9RGB - chains D and I of the 9 polymer chains in the assembly; structure by electron microscopy, 3.20 A resolution.

== Chain D ==
Protein: Siderophore exporter MmpL5, Green fluorescent protein
From: Mycobacterium tuberculosis
UniProt: chimeric construct of P9WJV1, P42212: residues 1-493 from P9WJV1 (MMPL5_MYCTU) positions 1-493 (same numbers); residues 688-964 from P9WJV1 (MMPL5_MYCTU) positions 688-964 (same numbers); residues 976-1212 from P42212 positions 2-238 (UniProt number = residue number - 974)
Amino-acid sequence (1028 residues; row label = number of the first residue in the row; note: 194 numbers in that range are skipped by the numbering (no residue carries them; nothing is unmodelled there)):
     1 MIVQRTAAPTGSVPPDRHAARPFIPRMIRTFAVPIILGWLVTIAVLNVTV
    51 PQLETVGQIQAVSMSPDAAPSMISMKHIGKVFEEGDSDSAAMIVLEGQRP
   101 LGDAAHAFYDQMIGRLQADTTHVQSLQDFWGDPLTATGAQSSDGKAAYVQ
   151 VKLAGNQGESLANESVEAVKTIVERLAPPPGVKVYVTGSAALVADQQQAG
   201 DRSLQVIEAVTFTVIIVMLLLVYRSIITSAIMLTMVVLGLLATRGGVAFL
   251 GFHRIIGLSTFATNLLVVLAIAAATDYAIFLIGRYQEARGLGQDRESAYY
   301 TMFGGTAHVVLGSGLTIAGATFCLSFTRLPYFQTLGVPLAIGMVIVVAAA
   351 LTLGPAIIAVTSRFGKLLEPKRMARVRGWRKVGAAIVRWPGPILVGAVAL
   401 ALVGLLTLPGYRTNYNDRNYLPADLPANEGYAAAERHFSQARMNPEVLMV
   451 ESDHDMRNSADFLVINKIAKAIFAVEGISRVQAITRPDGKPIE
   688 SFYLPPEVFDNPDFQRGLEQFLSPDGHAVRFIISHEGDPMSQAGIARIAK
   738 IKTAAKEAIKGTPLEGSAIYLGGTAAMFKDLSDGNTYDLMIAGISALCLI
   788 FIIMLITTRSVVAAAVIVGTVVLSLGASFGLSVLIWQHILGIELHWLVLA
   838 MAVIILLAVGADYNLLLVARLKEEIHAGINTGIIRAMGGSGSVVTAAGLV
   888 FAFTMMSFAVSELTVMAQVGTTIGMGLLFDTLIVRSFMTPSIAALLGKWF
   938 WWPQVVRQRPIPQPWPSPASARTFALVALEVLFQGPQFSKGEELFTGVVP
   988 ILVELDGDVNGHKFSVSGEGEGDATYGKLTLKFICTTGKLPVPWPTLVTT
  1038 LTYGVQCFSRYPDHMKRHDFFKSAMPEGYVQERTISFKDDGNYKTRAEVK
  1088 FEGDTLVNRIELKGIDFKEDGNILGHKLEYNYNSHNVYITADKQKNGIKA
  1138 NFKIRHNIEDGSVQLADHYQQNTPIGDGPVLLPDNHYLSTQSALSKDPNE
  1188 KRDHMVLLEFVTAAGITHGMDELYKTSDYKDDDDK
Not modelled in the structure: 1-19, 953-1222
Sequence notes: linker (965-975); conflict Leu1038 (Phe64 in P42212), Thr1039 (Ser65 in P42212), Arg1054 (Gln80 in P42212), Ser1073 (Phe99 in P42212), Thr1127 (Met153 in P42212), Ala1137 (Val163 in P42212); expression tag (1213-1222)
Small-molecule neighbours:
  - L9Q ((1S)-2-{[(S)-(2-aminoethoxy)(hydroxy)phosphoryl]oxy}-1-[(octadecanoyloxy)methyl]ethyl (9Z)-octadec-9-enoate), molecule 1: Ala399, Leu400, Val403
  - L9Q, molecule 2: Trp939, Pro940, Gln941
Swiss-Prot annotation at these positions:
  - modified residue: Tyr1040 (Z: -2,3-didehydrotyrosine)
From the paper describing this entry:
  - mutagenesis - Q196M (4-fold), N444K (4-fold): decreased growth in response to bedaquiline
  - mutagenesis - V193D, Q196M, Y331D: unchanged growth in response to clofazimine
  - mutagenesis - Q196M (2-fold): increased growth in response to PBTZ-169
  - mutagenesis - V193D (8-fold), Y331D/N444K (2-fold), Y331D (8-fold), V902A (2-fold): increased growth in response to bedaquiline
  - mutagenesis - V193D, Y331D: unchanged expression
  - mutagenesis - V193D: decreased growth in response to PBTZ-169
  - mutagenesis - V193D (4-fold): increased growth in response to TBAJ-587
  - mutagenesis - V193D (4-fold): increased growth in response to TBAJ-876
  - mutagenesis - Y331N: unchanged growth in response to bedaquiline

== Chain I ==
Protein: Meromycolate extension acyl carrier protein
From: Mycolicibacterium smegmatis MC2 155
UniProt: A0R0B3 (ACPM_MYCS2); residue numbers follow UniProt; this construct covers 1-99
Amino-acid sequence (99 residues; row label = number of the first residue in the row):
     1 MAATQEEIIAGLAEIIEEVTGIEPSEVTPEKSFVDDLDIDSLSMVEIAVQ
    51 TEDKYGVKIPDEDLAGLRTVGDVVAYIQKLEEENPEAAAALREKFAADQ
Not modelled in the structure: 1-2, 81-99
Modified residues: Ser41 (4'-phosphopanthetheine-serine; 4HH)
Swiss-Prot annotation at these positions:
  - cross-link: Lys79 (Isoglutamyl lysine isopeptide (Lys-Gln) (interchain with Q-Cter in protein Pup))

== Interface between chain D and chain I ==
Pairs across the interface (39; chain D residue first):
  Arg377(D) - Val19(I)  hydrogen bond (side chain-backbone)
  Arg377(D) - Thr20(I)
  Arg377(D) - Gly21(I)
  Arg377(D) - Glu46(I)
  Arg380(D) - Val19(I)
  Arg380(D) - Glu46(I)
  Arg380(D) - Gln50(I)
  Lys381(D) - Asp40(I)  salt bridge
  Lys381(D) - Leu42(I)
  Lys381(D) - Ser43(I)
  Lys381(D) - Glu46(I)  hydrogen bond (backbone-side chain)
  Ala384(D) - Val45(I)
  Ala384(D) - Glu46(I)
  Ala385(D) - Leu42(I)  hydrophobic
  Arg388(D) - Val45(I)
  Arg388(D) - Ala48(I)
  Arg388(D) - Lys58(I)
  Arg388(D) - Ile59(I)  hydrogen bond (side chain-backbone)
  Arg388(D) - Pro60(I)  hydrogen bond (side chain-backbone)
  Arg388(D) - Asp61(I)
  Trp389(D) - Ser41(I)
  Trp389(D) - Asp61(I)  hydrogen bond
  Ile393(D) - Ser41(I)
  Gly865(D) - Asp53(I)
  Ile866(D) - Asp53(I)
  Asn867(D) - Asp53(I)
  Thr868(D) - Val49(I)
  Thr868(D) - Asp53(I)  hydrogen bond
  Ile871(D) - Gln50(I)
  Arg872(D) - Glu18(I)  salt bridge
  Arg946(D) - Asp53(I)
  Pro947(D) - Asp53(I)
  Gln950(D) - Lys54(I)  hydrogen bond (side chain-backbone)
  Gln950(D) - Tyr55(I)
  Pro951(D) - Tyr55(I)
  Trp952(D) - Glu7(I)
  Trp952(D) - Ile8(I)
  Trp952(D) - Tyr55(I)  hydrophobic
  Trp952(D) - Ile77(I)  hydrophobic
Also at the interface, not in a pair above, chain D (23 interface residues in all): Val387, Ala864, Gln945, Pro949
Also at the interface, not in a pair above, chain I (26 interface residues in all): Glu52, Gly56, Leu64

== Overview ==
The interface between chain D and chain I involves 23 residues on one side and 26 on the other; the contacts
include 7 hydrogen bonds and 2 salt bridges. Polar pairs include Lys381(D)-Asp40(I), Arg872(D)-Glu18(I) and
Arg377(D)-Val19(I). From the paper: V193D, Y331D/N444K and Y331D of chain D, among others, increase growth in
response to bedaquiline; Q196M and N444K of chain D reduce growth in response to bedaquiline; 7 substitutions
were tested in all.
Here chain D is Siderophore exporter MmpL5, Green fluorescent protein (Mycobacterium tuberculosis) and chain I
is Meromycolate extension acyl carrier protein (Mycolicibacterium smegmatis MC2 155). Entry 9RGB
(M.tuberculosis MmpS5L5-acpM complex) was determined by electron microscopy together with 9RFU from the same
study.
